Entry 7BGE (electron microscopy, 3.60 A resolution); this record covers chains g and i of the 9 polymer chains in the assembly.

== Chain g ==
Protein: 30S ribosomal protein S7
Source organism: Staphylococcus aureus (strain NCTC 8325)
UniProt: P48940 (RS7_STAA8); residues 1-156 here = UniProt positions 1-156
Sequence (156 residues; row label = number of the first residue in the row):
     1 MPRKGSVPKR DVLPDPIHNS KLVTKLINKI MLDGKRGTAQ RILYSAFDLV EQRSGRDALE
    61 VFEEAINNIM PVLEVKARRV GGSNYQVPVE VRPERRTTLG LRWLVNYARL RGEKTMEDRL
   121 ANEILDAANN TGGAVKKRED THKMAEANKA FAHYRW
Disordered / not traced: 1-6, 80-84

== Chain i ==
Protein: 30S ribosomal protein S9
Source organism: Staphylococcus aureus (strain NCTC 8325)
UniProt: Q2FW39 (RS9_STAA8); residues 1-132 here = UniProt positions 1-132
Sequence (132 residues; numbered 1 to 132; the number before each row is that of its first residue):
     1 MTLAQVEYRG TGRRKNSVAR VRLVPGEGNI TVNNRDVREY LPFESLILDL NQPFDVTETK
    61 GNYDVLVNVH GGGFTGQAQA IRHGIARALL EADPEYRGSL KRAGLLTRDP RMKERKKPGL
   121 KAARRSPQFS KR
Disordered / not traced: 1-5, 131-132

== How chain g and chain i interact ==
Contacting residue pairs - 9 pairs, chain g then chain i:
  Leu-13(g) / Asp-49(i)
  Leu-13(g) / Gln-52(i)
  Pro-16(g) / Ser-45(i)
  Pro-16(g) / Leu-48(i)  hydrophobic
  Ile-17(g) / Ser-45(i)
  Gly-37(g) / Phe-43(i)
  Gln-40(g) / Ser-45(i)  hydrogen bond
  Gln-40(g) / Leu-46(i)
  Tyr-44(g) / Ser-45(i)
Interface residues without a listed pair, chain g (7 interface residues in all): Arg-10
Interface residues without a listed pair, chain i (7 interface residues in all): Arg-111

== In short ==
Chain g and chain i each contribute 7 residues to their interface, with 1 hydrogen bond. The hydrogen-bonded
pair is Gln-40(g)/Ser-45(i).
Here chain g is 30S ribosomal protein S7 and chain i is 30S ribosomal protein S9, both from Staphylococcus
aureus (strain NCTC 8325). Entry 7BGE (Staphylococcus aureus 30S ribosomal subunit in presence of spermidine
(head only)) was determined by electron microscopy.
